PDB entry 9ITJ | electron microscopy, 2.84 A resolution | chains B and F of the 26 polymer chains in the assembly

# Chain B
Protein: ATP synthase subunit alpha
Organism: Chloroflexus aurantiacus J-10-fl
Notes: EC 7.1.2.2
UniProtKB: A9WGS6 (ATPA_CHLAA); residues 1-522 here = UniProt positions 1-522
Sequence (522 residues; each row starts with the number of its first residue):
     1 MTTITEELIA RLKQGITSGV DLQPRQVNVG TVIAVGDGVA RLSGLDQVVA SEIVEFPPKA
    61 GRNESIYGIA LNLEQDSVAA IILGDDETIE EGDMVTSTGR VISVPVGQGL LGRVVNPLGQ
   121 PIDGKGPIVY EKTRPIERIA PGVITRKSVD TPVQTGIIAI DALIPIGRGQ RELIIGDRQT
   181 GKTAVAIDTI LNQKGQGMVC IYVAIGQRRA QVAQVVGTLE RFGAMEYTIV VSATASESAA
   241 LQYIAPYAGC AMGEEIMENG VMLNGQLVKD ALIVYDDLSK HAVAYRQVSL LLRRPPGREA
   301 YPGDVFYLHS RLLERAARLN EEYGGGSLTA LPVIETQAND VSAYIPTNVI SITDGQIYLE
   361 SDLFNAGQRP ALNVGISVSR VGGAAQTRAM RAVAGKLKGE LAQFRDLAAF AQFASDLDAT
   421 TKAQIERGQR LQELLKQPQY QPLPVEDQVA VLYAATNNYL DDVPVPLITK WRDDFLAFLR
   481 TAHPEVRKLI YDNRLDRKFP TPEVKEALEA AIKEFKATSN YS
Unresolved in the structure: 1-22, 521-522
Curated features (UniProtKB/Swiss-Prot):
  - binding site (ATP): G176 to T183
  - site: S377 (Required for activity)
Metal / ion sites: Mg2+: T183 (together with ATP)
Residues lining bound ligands: ATP (adenosine-5'-triphosphate): R178, Q179, T180, G181, K182, T183, A184, E335, F364, R369, Q437, P438, Q439

# Chain F
Protein: ATP synthase subunit beta
Organism: Chloroflexus aurantiacus J-10-fl
Notes: EC 7.1.2.2
UniProtKB: A9WGS4 (ATPB_CHLAA); residue numbers follow UniProt; this construct covers 1-471
Sequence (471 residues; numbered 1 to 471; the number before each row is that of its first residue):
     1 MPAKGVIQEI IGVVIRAKFP EDEVPEIYNA IEIPLGNGDR LVCEVQQQLG NGVVKAVAMG
    61 STDGLRRGLE VIDTGRPIAV PVGPATLGRV FNVLGDPIDG MGPIGPEVER RPIHRDPPSF
   121 EEQNTQAQIF ETGIKVIDLI APFTRGGKTA IFGGAGVGKT VVIQELIANI AKEQSGFSVF
   181 AGVGERSREG NDLIHEMKEA RIDENTTVFD KTVMVFGQMN EPPGARLRVG LTALTMAEYF
   241 RDEGRDILLF IDNIFRFVQA GSEVSSLLGR MPSQVGYQPT LGTEMGELQE RITSTKRGSI
   301 TSMQAVYVPA DDYTDPAPAT VFSHLDATIS LERSIAERAI FPAVDPLAST SRILDPNIVG
   361 EEHYRVAQEV KRVLQRYKDL KDIIAILGME ELSDEDKLTV QRARKIELFF SQPFTVAQQF
   421 TGRPGKYVPV KKTVESFARL LNGEGDHIPE SFFYMQGDFD DVLAAYEASQ K
Unresolved in the structure: 1-2, 471
Curated features (UniProtKB/Swiss-Prot):
  - binding site (ATP): G153 to T160
Residues lining bound ligands: ATP (adenosine-5'-triphosphate): S351, R352, Y364

# How chain B and chain F interact
Pairs across the interface (81):
  I33(B) with L49(F); G50(F), hydrogen bond (backbone-backbone)
  A34(B) with Q48(F); L49(F)
  V35(B) with I27(F), hydrophobic; Q48(F), hydrogen bond (backbone-backbone)
  D37(B) with Q47(F), hydrogen bond; R270(F), salt bridge
  D85(B) with D116(F)
  D86(B) with I27(F)
  E87(B) with I27(F); Y28(F)
  I89(B) with I27(F)
  E90(B) with V24(F); E26(F); Q48(F)
  E91(B) with V24(F); Q48(F), hydrogen bond (backbone-side chain); G50(F)
  I122(B) with F120(F)
  D123(B) with E121(F)
  G124(B) with E121(F)
  R178(B) with F322(F)
  Q179(B) with T350(F), hydrogen bond
  R208(B) with K148(F); E290(F); S323(F); H324(F); D326(F), salt bridge
  R209(B) with P117(F); P118(F), hydrogen bond (side chain-backbone); S119(F); F120(F); Q123(F); E290(F), hydrogen bond (backbone-side chain)
  A210(B) with Q123(F); T125(F)
  V212(B) with F120(F)
  A213(B) with F120(F); Q123(F); T125(F)
  Q214(B) with T125(F); R352(F)
  V216(B) with F120(F), hydrophobic
  A235(B) with G286(F); H324(F)
  S236(B) with P117(F); G286(F); E287(F); E290(F)
  K280(B) with S323(F)
  R286(B) with Q274(F), hydrogen bond
  Q287(B) with P279(F); T280(F); T283(F), hydrogen bond
  L290(B) with M271(F); P272(F); S273(F); P279(F), hydrophobic
  L291(B) with T280(F)
  R293(B) with G269(F), hydrogen bond (side chain-backbone); M271(F)
  E299(B) with Q274(F)
  A300(B) with S273(F); Q274(F)
  Q337(B) with T314(F); A319(F)
  D362(B) with Q375(F), hydrogen bond (backbone-side chain); K378(F), salt bridge
  N365(B) with L347(F), hydrogen bond (side chain-backbone); K371(F); R372(F); Q375(F)
  A366(B) with R372(F); Q375(F)
  R369(B) with Q368(F), hydrogen bond
  Q412(B) with R376(F), hydrogen bond; L380(F)
  F413(B) with I383(F), hydrophobic; L387(F), hydrophobic; E391(F)
Other interface residues (no listed pair), chain B (47 interface residues in all): G36, V114, T234, A239, P296, A338, F364, G367
Other interface residues (no listed pair), chain F (58 interface residues in all): E21, Q46, G52, G282, L325, S330, A348, Y364, D379, D396

# Overview
47 residues of chain B and 58 residues of chain F are in contact, with 14 hydrogen bonds and 3 salt bridges.
Polar contacts include D37(B)-R270(F), R208(B)-D326(F) and D362(B)-K378(F). ATP is bound between chain B and
chain F.
Chain B is ATP synthase subunit alpha and chain F is ATP synthase subunit beta, both from Chloroflexus
aurantiacus J-10-fl; the structure, Chloroflexus aurantiacus ATP synthase, state 1, was determined by electron
microscopy (same publication as 9ITK, 9ITL, 9ITM, 9ITN, 9ITO, 9ITP and 11 further entries).
